Entry 6KXF (X-ray diffraction, 1.98 A resolution); this record covers chains A and C of the 3 polymer chains in the assembly.

# Chain A
Molecule: Ketosynthase
Source organism: Streptomyces sp. MSC090213JE08
UniProt: A0A1Y1BW67 (A0A1Y1BW67_9ACTN); residue numbers follow UniProt; this construct covers 1-409
Amino-acid sequence (409 residues; numbered 1 to 409; the number before each row is that of its first residue):
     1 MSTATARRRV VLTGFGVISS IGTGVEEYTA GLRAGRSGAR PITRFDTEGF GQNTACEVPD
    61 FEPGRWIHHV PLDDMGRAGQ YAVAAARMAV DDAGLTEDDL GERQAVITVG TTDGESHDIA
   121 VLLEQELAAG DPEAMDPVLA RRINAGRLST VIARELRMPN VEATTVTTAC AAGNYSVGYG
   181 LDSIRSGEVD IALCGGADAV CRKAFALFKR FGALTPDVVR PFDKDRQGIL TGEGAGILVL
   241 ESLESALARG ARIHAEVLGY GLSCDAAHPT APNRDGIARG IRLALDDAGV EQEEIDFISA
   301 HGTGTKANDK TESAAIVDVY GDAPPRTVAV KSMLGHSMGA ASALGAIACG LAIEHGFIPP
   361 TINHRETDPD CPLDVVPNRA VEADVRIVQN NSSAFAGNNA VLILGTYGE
Disordered / not traced: 1-5, 409
Covalent attachments: compound DYF linked to Cys170

# Chain C
Molecule: ACP
Source organism: Streptomyces sp. MSC090213JE08
UniProt: A0A1Y1BWQ0 (A0A1Y1BWQ0_9ACTN); residues 1-83 here = UniProt positions 1-83
Amino-acid sequence (83 residues; row label = number of the first residue in the row):
     1 MTTVAPERLS RIREIIAENI DVDLDGLSDT ALFIDELGAD SLKLIDVLSA LEMEYSIVID
    61 MNELPKMTNV EATYQVTAAA AGW
Disordered / not traced: 1-4, 27-32
Covalent attachments: compound DYF linked to Ser41

# Interface between chain A and chain C
Residue-residue contacts - 13 pairs, chain A then chain C:
  Lys209(A) - Met61(C)
  Arg210(A) - Ile45(C)
  Arg210(A) - Leu48(C)
  Arg210(A) - Ser49(C)  hydrogen bond
  Arg210(A) - Glu52(C)  salt bridge
  Arg210(A) - Met61(C)
  Phe211(A) - Leu42(C)  hydrophobic
  Phe211(A) - Met61(C)
  Gly212(A) - Met61(C)
  Gln227(A) - Asn62(C)
  His268(A) - Asp40(C)  salt bridge
  His268(A) - Leu42(C)
  Thr270(A) - Leu42(C)

# Summary
7 residues of chain A and 8 residues of chain C are in contact, with 1 hydrogen bond and 2 salt bridges. Polar
pairs include Arg210(A)-Glu52(C), His268(A)-Asp40(C) and Arg210(A)-Ser49(C).
Here chain A is Ketosynthase and chain C is ACP, both from Streptomyces sp. MSC090213JE08. Entry 6KXF (The
ishigamide ketosynthase/chain length factor) was determined by X-ray diffraction, deposited together with 6KXD
and 6KXE.
